1JMZ - chains A and G of the 3 polymer chains in the assembly; structure by X-ray diffraction, 2.00 A resolution.

# Chain A
Name: Amine Dehydrogenase
Source organism: Pseudomonas putida
Reference sequence: Q8VW85 (Q8VW85_PSEPU); residues 1-494 here correspond to UniProt positions 49-542 (UniProt number = residue number + 48)
Amino-acid sequence (494 residues; numbered 1 to 494; the number before each row is that of its first residue):
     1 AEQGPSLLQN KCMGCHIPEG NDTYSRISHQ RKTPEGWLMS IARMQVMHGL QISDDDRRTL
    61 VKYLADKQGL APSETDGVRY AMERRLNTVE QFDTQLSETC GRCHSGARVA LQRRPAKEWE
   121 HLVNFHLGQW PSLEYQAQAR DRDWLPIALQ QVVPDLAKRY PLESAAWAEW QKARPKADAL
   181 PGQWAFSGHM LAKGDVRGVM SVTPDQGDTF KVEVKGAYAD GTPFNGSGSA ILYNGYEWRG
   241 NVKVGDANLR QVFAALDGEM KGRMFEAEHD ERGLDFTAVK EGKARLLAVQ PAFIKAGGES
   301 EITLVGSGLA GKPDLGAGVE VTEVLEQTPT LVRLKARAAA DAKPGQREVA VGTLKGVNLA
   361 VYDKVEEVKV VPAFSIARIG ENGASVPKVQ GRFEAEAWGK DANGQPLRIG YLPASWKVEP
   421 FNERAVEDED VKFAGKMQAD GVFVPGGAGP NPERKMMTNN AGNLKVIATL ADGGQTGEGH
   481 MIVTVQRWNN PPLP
Not modelled in the structure: 1
Covalently attached groups: heme c (HEC) linked to Cys12, Cys15, Cys100, Cys103
Ion coordination: heme c Fe site 1: His16, Met44; heme c Fe site 2: His104, His126; Ni2+ near Glu367 (its only coordinating residue here)
Small-molecule neighbours:
  - heme c (HEC), molecule 1: Lys11, His16, Arg26, Ile27, Gln30, Lys32, Trp37, Ser40, Ile41, Arg43, Met44, His48, Leu50, Ile52, Leu60, Leu64, Arg114, Leu122, Phe125
  - heme c (HEC), molecule 2: Lys32, Gly36, Met39, Ser40, Arg43, Met47, Thr99, Arg102, His104, Arg108, Val109, Gln112, Arg114, Trp119, Leu122, Val123, His126, Trp130, Leu133, Gln136, Trp144, Leu156, Asn489, Pro491

# Chain G
Name: Amine Dehydrogenase
Source organism: Pseudomonas putida
Reference sequence: P0A182 (QADG_PSEPU); residues 2-79 here correspond to UniProt positions 1-78 (UniProt number = residue number - 1)
Amino-acid sequence (79 residues; each row starts with the number of its first residue):
     1 MSAVAGCTAT TDPGWEVDAF GGVSSLCQPM EADLYGCSDP CWWPAQVPDM MSTYQDWNAQ
    61 ASNSAEDWRN LGTVFPKDK
Not modelled in the structure: 1-2
Modified residues: Trp43 (2-amino-3-(6,7-dioxo-6,7-dihydro-1H-indol-3-yl)-propionic acid; TRQ)
Covalently attached groups: covalent link Cys7-Glu16; covalent link Cys27-Asp33, Cys41-Asp49; covalent link Cys37-Trp43; P-nitrophenylhydrazine (PND) linked to Trp43
Small-molecule neighbours:
  - heme c (HEC): Pro44, Ala45, Tyr54
  - P-nitrophenylhydrazine (PND): Asp12, Pro13, Asp33, Gly36, Cys37, Trp42

# Chain A / chain G interface
Residue-residue contacts - 104 pairs, chain A then chain G:
  Ala42(A) - Phe75(G)  hydrophobic
  Ala42(A) - Pro76(G)  hydrophobic
  Val46(A) - Thr53(G)
  Val46(A) - Tyr54(G)  hydrophobic
  Val46(A) - Pro76(G)
  Met47(A) - Thr53(G)
  Asp54(A) - Asp78(G)
  Asp54(A) - Lys79(G)  salt bridge
  Arg57(A) - Pro76(G)  hydrogen bond (side chain-backbone)
  Arg57(A) - Lys77(G)
  Arg57(A) - Asp78(G)  salt bridge
  Arg58(A) - Asp78(G)  salt bridge
  Arg58(A) - Lys79(G)
  Leu86(A) - Val4(G)
  Leu86(A) - Ala5(G)
  Leu86(A) - Gly6(G)  hydrogen bond (backbone-backbone)
  Asn87(A) - Val4(G)
  Thr88(A) - Val4(G)
  Thr88(A) - Ala5(G)  hydrogen bond (backbone-backbone)
  Val89(A) - Ala3(G)
  Arg102(A) - Thr8(G)
  Arg102(A) - Ala9(G)  hydrogen bond (backbone-backbone)
  Arg102(A) - Thr10(G)  hydrogen bond (backbone-backbone)
  Cys103(A) - Cys7(G)
  Cys103(A) - Thr8(G)
  Cys103(A) - Ala45(G)
  Cys103(A) - Gln46(G)  hydrogen bond (backbone-side chain)
  Ser105(A) - Ala5(G)
  Gln129(A) - Ser52(G)  hydrogen bond (backbone-side chain)
  Gln129(A) - Thr53(G)  hydrogen bond
  Trp130(A) - Cys41(G)
  Trp130(A) - Pro44(G)
  Trp130(A) - Asp49(G)  hydrogen bond
  Trp130(A) - Thr53(G)
  Pro131(A) - Met51(G)
  Ser132(A) - Pro40(G)  hydrogen bond (side chain-backbone)
  Ser132(A) - Cys41(G)  hydrogen bond (side chain-backbone)
  Ser132(A) - Trp42(G)
  Tyr135(A) - Trp42(G)
  Gln136(A) - Asp12(G)
  Gln136(A) - Cys41(G)  hydrogen bond (side chain-backbone)
  Gln136(A) - Trp42(G)  hydrogen bond (side chain-backbone)
  Ala137(A) - Asp12(G)  hydrogen bond (backbone-side chain)
  Gln138(A) - Ala9(G)
  Arg140(A) - Asp12(G)  salt bridge
  Arg140(A) - Trp42(G)
  Arg250(A) - Lys77(G)
  Ile376(A) - Val4(G)  hydrophobic
  Arg378(A) - Gly6(G)  hydrogen bond (side chain-backbone)
  Arg378(A) - Glu16(G)  salt bridge
  Asn382(A) - Trp68(G)
  Asn382(A) - Arg69(G)  hydrogen bond (backbone-side chain)
  Gly383(A) - Arg69(G)
  Ala384(A) - Trp68(G)  hydrophobic
  Ser385(A) - Leu71(G)
  Ser385(A) - Gly72(G)
  Ser385(A) - Thr73(G)
  Val386(A) - Thr73(G)
  Arg424(A) - Gly22(G)
  Arg424(A) - Val23(G)
  Arg424(A) - Ser24(G)  hydrogen bond
  Ala448(A) - Trp68(G)
  Gly449(A) - Glu31(G)
  Gly449(A) - Trp68(G)
  Pro450(A) - Pro29(G)  hydrophobic
  Pro450(A) - Glu31(G)
  Pro450(A) - Trp68(G)
  Met456(A) - Gln28(G)
  Met456(A) - Pro29(G)
  Met457(A) - Pro29(G)
  Thr458(A) - Gln28(G)  hydrogen bond
  Thr458(A) - Pro29(G)
  Asn459(A) - Pro29(G)
  Asn459(A) - Met30(G)  hydrogen bond (side chain-backbone)
  Asn459(A) - Glu31(G)  hydrogen bond
  Asn463(A) - Gly22(G)
  Ile482(A) - Val17(G)  hydrophobic
  Ile482(A) - Gly21(G)
  Ile482(A) - Val23(G)  hydrophobic
  Thr484(A) - Glu16(G)  hydrogen bond (side chain-backbone)
  Thr484(A) - Val23(G)
  Val485(A) - Trp15(G)
  Val485(A) - Met30(G)  hydrophobic
  Gln486(A) - Trp15(G)  hydrogen bond (backbone-side chain)
  Gln486(A) - Met30(G)
  Arg487(A) - Gly6(G)  hydrogen bond (side chain-backbone)
  Arg487(A) - Ala45(G)  hydrogen bond (side chain-backbone)
  Arg487(A) - Gln46(G)
  Trp488(A) - Trp15(G)  hydrophobic
  Trp488(A) - Met30(G)  hydrophobic
  Trp488(A) - Leu34(G)  hydrophobic
  Trp488(A) - Gln46(G)  hydrogen bond (backbone-backbone)
  Trp488(A) - Trp57(G)  hydrophobic
  Trp488(A) - Leu71(G)
  Trp488(A) - Gly72(G)
  Trp488(A) - Thr73(G)
  Trp488(A) - Val74(G)  hydrogen bond (backbone-backbone)
  Asn489(A) - Pro44(G)
  Asn489(A) - Ala45(G)
  Asn489(A) - Gln46(G)  hydrogen bond (backbone-backbone)
  Asn489(A) - Val74(G)
  Pro491(A) - Phe75(G)  hydrophobic
  Pro492(A) - Phe75(G)
  Pro494(A) - Ala5(G)
Interface residues without a listed pair, chain A (61 interface residues in all): Leu38, Met39, Gln45, Tyr80, Arg85, Glu90, His104, Phe374, Glu381, Gly462, Val483, Asn490
Interface residues without a listed pair, chain G (50 interface residues in all): Thr11, Leu26, Cys27, Val47, Pro48, Ala65

# Overview
The interface between chain A and chain G involves 61 residues on one side and 50 on the other; the contacts
include 27 hydrogen bonds and 5 salt bridges. Polar contacts include Asp54(A)-Lys79(G), Arg57(A)-Asp78(G) and
Arg58(A)-Asp78(G). Bound to chain G: heme c.
Chain A is Amine Dehydrogenase and chain G is Amine Dehydrogenase, both from Pseudomonas putida; the
structure, crystal structure of a quinohemoprotein amine dehydrogenase from pseudomonas putida with inhibitor,
was determined by X-ray diffraction, deposited together with 1JMX.
